PDB entry 9LVJ | electron microscopy, 3.82 A resolution | chains A and E of the 18 polymer chains in the assembly

# Chain A
Name: GATOR2 complex protein MIOS
Source organism: Homo sapiens
Reference sequence: Q9NXC5 (MIOS_HUMAN); residues 1-875 here = UniProt positions 1-875
Chain sequence (875 residues; row label = number of the first residue in the row):
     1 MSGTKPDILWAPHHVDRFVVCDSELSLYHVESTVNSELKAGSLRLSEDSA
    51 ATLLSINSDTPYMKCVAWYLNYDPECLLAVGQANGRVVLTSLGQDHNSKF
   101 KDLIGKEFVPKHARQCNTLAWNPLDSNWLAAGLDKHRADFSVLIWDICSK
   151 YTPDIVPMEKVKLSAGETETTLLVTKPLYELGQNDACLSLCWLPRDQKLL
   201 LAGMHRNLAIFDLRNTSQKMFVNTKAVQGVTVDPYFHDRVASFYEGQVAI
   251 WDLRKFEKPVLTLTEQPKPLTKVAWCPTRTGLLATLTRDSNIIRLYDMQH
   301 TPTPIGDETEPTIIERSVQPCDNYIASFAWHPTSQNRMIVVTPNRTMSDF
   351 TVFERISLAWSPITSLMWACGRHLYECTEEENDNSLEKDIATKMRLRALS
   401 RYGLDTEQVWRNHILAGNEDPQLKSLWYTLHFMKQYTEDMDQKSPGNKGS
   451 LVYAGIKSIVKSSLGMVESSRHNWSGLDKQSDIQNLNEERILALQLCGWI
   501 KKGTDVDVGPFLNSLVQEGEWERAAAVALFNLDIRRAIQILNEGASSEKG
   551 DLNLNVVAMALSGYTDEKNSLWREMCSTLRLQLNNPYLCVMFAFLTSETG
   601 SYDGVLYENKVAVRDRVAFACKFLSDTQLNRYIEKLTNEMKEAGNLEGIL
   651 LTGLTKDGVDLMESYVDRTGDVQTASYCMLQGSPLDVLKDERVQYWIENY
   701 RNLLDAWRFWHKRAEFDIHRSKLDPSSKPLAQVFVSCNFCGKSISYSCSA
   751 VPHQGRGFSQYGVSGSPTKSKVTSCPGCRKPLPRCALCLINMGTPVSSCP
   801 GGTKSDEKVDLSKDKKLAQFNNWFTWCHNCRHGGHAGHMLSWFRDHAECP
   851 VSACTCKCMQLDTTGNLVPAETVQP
Not modelled in the structure: 1-4, 31-50, 150-174, 302-311, 441-449, 476-482, 549-551, 747-770, 797-813, 864-875
UniProt features mapped onto this chain:
  - zinc finger: Val735 to Pro781 (C4-type), Leu782 to Thr863 (RING-type)
  - binding site (Zn(2+)): Cys737, Cys740, Cys775, Cys778, Cys788, Cys827, Cys830, His832, His835, His838, Cys849, Cys854, Cys858
  - modified residue (Phosphoserine): Ser759, Ser766
  - mutagenesis: Ala560 (A560E: Impaired assembly of the GATOR2 complex), Cys785 to Cys788 (Impaired amino-acid-mediated mTORC1 activation)
Metal / ion sites: Zn2+ site 1: Cys737, Cys740; Zn2+ site 2: Cys785, Cys788, His835, His838; Zn2+ site 3: Cys827, Cys830, Cys856, Cys858; Zn2+ site 4: Cys830, His832, Cys849, Cys854

# Chain E
Name: Isoform B of Nucleoporin SEH1
Source organism: Homo sapiens
Reference sequence: Q96EE3 (SEH1_HUMAN), isoform Q96EE3-1; residue numbers follow UniProt; this construct covers 1-421
Chain sequence (421 residues; row label = number of the first residue in the row):
     1 MFVARSIAADHKDLIHDVSFDFHGRRMATCSSDQSVKVWDKSESGDWHCT
    51 ASWKTHSGSVWRVTWAHPEFGQVLASCSFDRTAAVWEEIVGESNDKLRGQ
   101 SHWVKRTTLVDSRTSVTDVKFAPKHMGLMLATCSADGIVRIYEAPDVMNL
   151 SQWSLQHEISCKLSCSCISWNPSSSRAHSPMIAVGSDDSSPNAMAKVQIF
   201 EYNENTRKYAKAETLMTVTDPVHDIAFAPNLGRSFHILAIATKDVRIFTL
   251 KPVRKELTSSGGPTKFEIHIVAQFDNHNSQVWRVSWNITGTVLASSGDDG
   301 CVRLWKANYMDNWKCTGILKGNGSPVNGSSQQGTSNPSLGSTIPSLQNSL
   351 NGSSAGRYFFTPLDSPRAGSRWSSYAQLLPPPPPPLVEHSCDADTANLQY
   401 PHPRRRYLSRPLNPLPENEGI
Not modelled in the structure: 91-100, 254-261, 321-421
UniProt features mapped onto this chain:
  - modified residue (Phosphoserine): Ser179, Ser190
  - cross-link: Lys12 (Glycyl lysine isopeptide (Lys-Gly) (interchain with G-Cter in SUMO2))
Disulfide bonds: Cys133-Cys165

# How chain A and chain E interact
Contacting residue pairs (58; chain A residue first):
  Phe353(A) - Gly300(E)
  Arg355(A) - Trp282(E)
  Ile356(A) - Arg283(E)
  Ile356(A) - Ser296(E)  hydrogen bond (backbone-side chain)
  Ser357(A) - His16(E)  hydrogen bond (side chain-backbone)
  Ser357(A) - Asp17(E)
  Leu358(A) - Val18(E)
  Leu358(A) - Ala294(E)
  Leu358(A) - Ser295(E)
  Ala359(A) - Val18(E)
  Ala359(A) - Phe20(E)
  Trp360(A) - Phe20(E)
  Trp360(A) - Ser285(E)
  Trp360(A) - Trp286(E)
  Trp360(A) - Asn287(E)
  Trp360(A) - Val292(E)  hydrophobic
  Trp360(A) - Ala294(E)
  Pro362(A) - Phe22(E)
  Pro362(A) - His23(E)
  Pro362(A) - Gly24(E)
  Leu366(A) - Ala294(E)  hydrophobic
  Met367(A) - Phe20(E)  hydrophobic
  Met367(A) - Met27(E)  hydrophobic
  Trp368(A) - Lys320(E)
  Ala369(A) - Ile15(E)  hydrophobic
  Gly371(A) - Leu14(E)
  Gly371(A) - Ile15(E)
  Arg372(A) - His11(E)  hydrogen bond (side chain-backbone)
  Arg372(A) - Lys12(E)  hydrogen bond (side chain-backbone)
  Leu374(A) - Ile7(E)  hydrogen bond (backbone-backbone)
  Leu374(A) - Met27(E)  hydrophobic
  Tyr375(A) - Arg5(E)
  Glu376(A) - Ala4(E)
  Glu376(A) - Arg5(E)  hydrogen bond (backbone-backbone)
  Cys377(A) - Val3(E)
  Thr378(A) - Phe2(E)
  Thr378(A) - Val3(E)  hydrogen bond (backbone-backbone)
  Glu380(A) - Met1(E)  hydrogen bond (backbone-backbone)
  Asp389(A) - Asn287(E)
  Asp389(A) - Thr291(E)  hydrogen bond
  Asp389(A) - Val292(E)
  Ile390(A) - Thr289(E)
  Ala391(A) - Thr289(E)
  Val666(A) - Leu231(E)
  Tyr695(A) - Ser173(E)
  Tyr695(A) - Ser174(E)  hydrogen bond (side chain-backbone)
  Tyr695(A) - Ser175(E)
  Tyr695(A) - Asn230(E)
  Tyr695(A) - Gly232(E)
  Trp696(A) - Gly232(E)  hydrogen bond (side chain-backbone)
  Asn699(A) - Leu231(E)
  Asn699(A) - Gly232(E)
  Asn702(A) - Phe22(E)
  Leu703(A) - Ile288(E)  hydrophobic
  Asp705(A) - His23(E)
  Ala706(A) - Ile288(E)  hydrophobic
  Arg708(A) - His23(E)
  Trp710(A) - His23(E)
Interface residues without a listed pair, chain A (39 interface residues in all): Glu354, Ser361, Glu663, Asp667, Gly670, Val672
Interface residues without a listed pair, chain E (49 interface residues in all): Ser6, Ala9, Ser19, Arg25, Lys41, Arg233, Ser234, Phe235, Val302, Leu304, Leu319

# Overview
39 residues of chain A and 49 residues of chain E are in contact; the contacts include 11 hydrogen bonds.
Polar pairs include Ile356(A)-Ser296(E), Ser357(A)-His16(E) and Arg372(A)-His11(E). UniProt lists 13
Zn2+-binding residues and 5 mutagenesis sites on chain A.
Chain A is GATOR2 complex protein MIOS and chain E is Isoform B of Nucleoporin SEH1, both from Homo sapiens;
the structure, Cryo-EM structure of Sestrin2 bound human GATOR2 complex, was determined by electron microscopy
(same publication as 9LVK and 9LWF).
